1NA1 - chains B and D of the 4 polymer chains in the assembly; structure by X-ray diffraction, 3.30 A resolution.

# Chain B
Protein: Coat protein VP2
Organism: Human rhinovirus 14
Reference sequence: P03303 (POLG_HRV14); residues 1-262 here correspond to UniProt positions 70-331 (UniProt number = residue number + 69)
Sequence (262 residues; numbered 1 to 262; the number before each row is that of its first residue):
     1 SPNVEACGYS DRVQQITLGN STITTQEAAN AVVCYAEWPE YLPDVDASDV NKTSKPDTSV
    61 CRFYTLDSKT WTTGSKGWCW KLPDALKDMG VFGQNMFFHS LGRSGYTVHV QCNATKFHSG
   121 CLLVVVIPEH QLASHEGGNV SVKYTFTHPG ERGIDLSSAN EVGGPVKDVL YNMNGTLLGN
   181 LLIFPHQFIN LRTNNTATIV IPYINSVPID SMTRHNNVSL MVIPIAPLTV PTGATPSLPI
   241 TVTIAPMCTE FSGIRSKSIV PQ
Not modelled in the structure: 1-7
Curated features (UniProtKB/Swiss-Prot):
  - site: Q262 (Cleavage)

# Chain D
Protein: Coat protein VP4
Organism: Human rhinovirus 14
Reference sequence: P03303 (POLG_HRV14); residues 1-68 here correspond to UniProt positions 2-69 (UniProt number = residue number + 1)
Sequence (68 residues; numbered 1 to 68; the number before each row is that of its first residue):
     1 GAQVSTQKSG SHENQNILTN GSNQTFTVIN YYKDAASTSS AGQSLSMDPS KFTEPVKDLM
    61 LKGAPALN
Not modelled in the structure: 1-28
Curated features (UniProtKB/Swiss-Prot):
  - site: N68 (Cleavage)
  - lipidation: G1 (N-myristoyl glycine)

# Chain B / chain D interface
Residue-residue contacts (20):
  Y9(B) - N68(D)
  S10(B) - N68(D)  hydrogen bond (side chain-backbone)
  D11(B) - A66(D)
  D11(B) - N68(D)  hydrogen bond (backbone-side chain)
  R12(B) - L67(D)
  R12(B) - N68(D)  hydrogen bond (side chain-backbone)
  Q14(B) - D58(D)
  A29(B) - L67(D)  hydrophobic
  N30(B) - V56(D)
  N30(B) - K57(D)
  N30(B) - D58(D)  hydrogen bond
  N30(B) - M60(D)
  A31(B) - V56(D)
  A31(B) - K57(D)  hydrogen bond (backbone-backbone)
  V32(B) - P55(D)
  V33(B) - P55(D)  hydrogen bond (backbone-backbone)
  Y35(B) - K51(D)
  Y35(B) - F52(D)  hydrophobic
  W38(B) - K57(D)
  T193(B) - L67(D)
Interface residues without a listed pair, chain B (15 interface residues in all): A28, A36

# Summary
The interface between chain B and chain D involves 15 residues on one side and 10 on the other, with 6
hydrogen bonds. Polar pairs include S10(B)-N68(D), D11(B)-N68(D) and R12(B)-N68(D).
Here chain B is Coat protein VP2 and chain D is Coat protein VP4, both from Human rhinovirus 14. Entry 1NA1
(The structure of HRV14 when complexed with Pleconaril) was determined by X-ray diffraction together with
1NCQ, 1NCR, 1ND2 and 1ND3 from the same study.
